9GFB - chains L and S of the 20 polymer chains in the assembly; structure by electron microscopy, 3.55 A resolution.

# Chain L
Molecule: Nucleosomal DNA strand 2
Sequence (152 nucleotides; row label = number of the first residue in the row; numbers below 1 keep their minus sign (DT-81 is residue -81)):
   -81 TGCCGAGGCC GCTCAATTGG TCGTAGACAG CTCTAGCACC GCTTAAACGC ACGTACGCGC
   -21 TGTCCCCCGC GTTTTAACCG CCAAGGGGAT TACTCCCTAG TCTCCAGGCA CGTGTCAGAT
    39 ATATACATCC TGTGCATGTA CTCGGGATAT TG
Disordered / not traced: 58-70

# Chain S
Name: Histone H2A type 1-B/E
Source organism: Homo sapiens
UniProtKB: P04908 (H2A1B_HUMAN); residues 1-129 here correspond to UniProt positions 2-130 (UniProt number = residue number + 1)
Amino-acid sequence (129 residues; each row starts with the number of its first residue):
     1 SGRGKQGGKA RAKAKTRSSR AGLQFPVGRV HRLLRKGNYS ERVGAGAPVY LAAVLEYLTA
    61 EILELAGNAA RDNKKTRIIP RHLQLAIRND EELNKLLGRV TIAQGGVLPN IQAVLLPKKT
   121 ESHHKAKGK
Disordered / not traced: 1-7, 119-129
Curated features (UniProtKB/Swiss-Prot):
  - modified residue: Ser1 (N-acetylserine), Arg3 (Citrulline), Lys5 (N6-(2-hydroxyisobutyryl)lysine), Lys9 (N6-(2-hydroxyisobutyryl)lysine), Lys13 (N6-(beta-hydroxybutyryl)lysine), Lys36 (N6-(2-hydroxyisobutyryl)lysine), Lys74 (N6-(2-hydroxyisobutyryl)lysine), Lys75 (N6-(2-hydroxyisobutyryl)lysine), Lys95 (N6-(2-hydroxyisobutyryl)lysine), Gln104 (N5-methylglutamine), Lys118 (N6-(2-hydroxyisobutyryl)lysine), Lys119 (N6-crotonyllysine), Thr120 (Phosphothreonine), Lys125 (N6-crotonyllysine)
  - cross-link (Glycyl lysine isopeptide (Lys-Gly)): Lys13 (interchain with G-Cter in ubiquitin), Lys15 (interchain with G-Cter in ubiquitin), Lys119 (interchain with G-Cter in ubiquitin)

# Interface between chain L and chain S
Residue-residue contacts (15; chain L residue first):
  DG-62(L) with Lys74(S), salt bridge to the phosphate
  DC-54(L) with Arg77(S), sugar contact
  DA-44(L) with Arg32(S), sugar contact
  DC-43(L) with Arg29(S), salt bridge to the phosphate; Arg32(S), salt bridge to the phosphate
  DC-42(L) with Ala14(S), phosphate contact; Lys15(S), phosphate contact; Thr16(S), phosphate contact; Arg17(S), hydrogen bond to the phosphate; Gly28(S), phosphate contact
  DG-41(L) with Ala10(S), sugar contact; Arg11(S), hydrogen bond to the phosphate; Lys15(S), phosphate contact
  DC-40(L) with Arg11(S), salt bridge to the phosphate
  DC-34(L) with Arg42(S), sugar contact
Also at the interface, not in a pair above, chain L (10 interface residues in all): DA-55, DA-53

# In short
The interface between chain L and chain S involves 10 residues on one side and 12 on the other; the contacts
include 2 hydrogen bonds and 4 salt bridges. Among the polar pairs are DC-42(L)-Arg17(S), DG-41(L)-Arg11(S)
and DG-62(L)-Lys74(S).
Chain L is Nucleosomal DNA strand 2 and chain S is Histone H2A type 1-B/E (Homo sapiens); the structure,
CryoEM structure of the human INO80 core-nucleosome complex state N-7, was determined by electron microscopy.
